6SCS - chains A and Q of the 4 polymer chains in the assembly; structure by X-ray diffraction, 2.20 A resolution.

== Chain A ==
Protein: Cell division protein SepF
Source organism: Corynebacterium glutamicum ATCC 13032
Reference sequence: Q8NNN6 (Q8NNN6_CORGL); numbering as in UniProt (aligned over 64-136)
Amino-acid sequence (74 residues; each row starts with the number of its first residue):
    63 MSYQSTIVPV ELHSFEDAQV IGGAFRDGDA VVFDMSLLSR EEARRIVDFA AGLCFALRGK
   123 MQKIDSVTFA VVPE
Not modelled in the structure: 63-66
Construct notes: initiating methionine (63)
Metal / ion sites: Mg2+ near His75 (its only coordinating residue here)
Reported in the primary citation:
  - mutagenesis - K125E/F131A: abolished growth
  - mutagenesis - K125E/F131A: abolished localization
  - mutagenesis - K125E/F131A (7.2-fold): decreased binding to FtsZ

== Chain Q ==
Protein: Cell division protein FtsZ
Amino-acid sequence (10 residues; numbered 433 to 442; the number before each row is that of its first residue):
   433 DDLDVPSFLQ
Not modelled in the structure: 433, 442

== Chain A / chain Q interface ==
Pairs across the interface (17; chain A residue first):
  Met97(A) with Leu435(Q), hydrophobic
  Arg102(A) with Leu435(Q)
  Ala105(A) with Leu435(Q), hydrophobic
  Arg106(A) with Leu435(Q)
  Val109(A) with Leu435(Q), hydrophobic; Asp436(Q)
  Ala113(A) with Pro438(Q), hydrophobic; Leu441(Q), hydrophobic
  Cys116(A) with Leu441(Q), hydrophobic
  Phe117(A) with Phe440(Q); Leu441(Q)
  Met123(A) with Val437(Q); Leu441(Q), hydrophobic
  Lys125(A) with Asp434(Q), salt bridge; Leu435(Q), hydrogen bond (side chain-backbone); Asp436(Q), salt bridge
  Phe131(A) with Leu435(Q)
Interface residues without a listed pair, chain A (13 interface residues in all): Gln124, Ser128

== Overview ==
The interface between chain A and chain Q involves 13 residues on one side and 7 on the other, with 1 hydrogen
bond and 2 salt bridges. Polar pairs include Lys125(A)-Asp434(Q), Lys125(A)-Asp436(Q) and Lys125(A)-Leu435(Q).
The paper reports that K125E/F131A of chain A abolish growth; K125E/F131A of chain A abolish localization.
Chain A is Cell division protein SepF (Corynebacterium glutamicum ATCC 13032) and chain Q is Cell division
protein FtsZ; the structure, Cell Division Protein SepF in complex with C-terminal domain of FtsZ, was
determined by X-ray diffraction together with 6SAT and 6SCP from the same study.
